7JGA - chains 3 and 4 of the 20 polymer chains in the assembly; structure by electron microscopy, 3.20 A resolution.

Chain 3 (and 4):
Protein: ATP synthase subunit c
Organism: Mycolicibacterium smegmatis
Notes: chain 4 of this document is another copy of the same molecule, construct and numbering; everything in this record applies to it too
Reference sequence: Q5TIX5 (Q5TIX5_MYCSM); residue numbers follow UniProt; this construct covers 1-86
Amino-acid sequence (86 residues; each row starts with the number of its first residue):
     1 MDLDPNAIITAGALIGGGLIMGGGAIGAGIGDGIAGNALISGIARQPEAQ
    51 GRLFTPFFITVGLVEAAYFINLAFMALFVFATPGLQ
Disordered / not traced: 1-4, 86

Interface between chain 3 and chain 4:
Residue-residue contacts (65):
  Ala7(3) with Ile9(4), hydrophobic
  Ala11(3) with Ile8(4)
  Leu14(3) with Ile9(4), hydrophobic; Gly16(4); Phe78(4)
  Ile15(3) with Gly12(4)
  Gly18(3) with Gly16(4); Ile20(4)
  Leu19(3) with Leu19(4), hydrophobic
  Met21(3) with Ile20(4), hydrophobic; Ile70(4), hydrophobic; Asn71(4); Phe74(4), hydrophobic
  Gly22(3) with Leu19(4); Gly23(4)
  Ala25(3) with Gly23(4); Gly24(4); Gly27(4); Asn71(4)
  Ile26(3) with Gly23(4); Ile26(4), hydrophobic; Gly27(4)
  Gly29(3) with Gly27(4); Gly31(4); Val64(4)
  Ile30(3) with Ile30(4), hydrophobic
  Asp32(3) with Thr60(4); Leu63(4); Val64(4)
  Gly33(3) with Gly31(4); Ile34(4); Thr60(4)
  Ile34(3) with Ile34(4), hydrophobic
  Gly36(3) with Thr60(4)
  Asn37(3) with Ile34(4), hydrogen bond (side chain-backbone); Asn37(4); Ala38(4)
  Leu39(3) with Pro56(4), hydrophobic
  Ile40(3) with Ala35(4); Ala38(4), hydrophobic; Leu39(4); Leu53(4); Phe57(4), hydrophobic
  Ser41(3) with Ala38(4)
  Ile43(3) with Leu53(4), hydrophobic; Pro56(4), hydrophobic
  Ala44(3) with Gly42(4); Gln46(4), hydrogen bond (backbone-side chain); Leu53(4)
  Arg45(3) with Arg45(4)
  Pro47(3) with Gln46(4); Arg52(4), hydrogen bond (backbone-side chain)
  Glu48(3) with Arg52(4), salt bridge
  Gln50(3) with Arg52(4)
  Val61(3) with Leu63(4), hydrophobic
  Tyr68(3) with Ala67(4), hydrogen bond (side chain-backbone); Ile70(4); Asn71(4), hydrogen bond
  Phe69(3) with Ile70(4), hydrophobic
  Leu72(3) with Ile70(4), hydrophobic; Phe74(4), hydrophobic
  Met75(3) with Phe74(4), hydrophobic
  Val79(3) with Phe78(4), hydrophobic; Pro83(4), hydrophobic
  Phe80(3) with Leu77(4), hydrophobic
Also at the interface, not in a pair above, chain 3 (36 interface residues in all): Thr10, Phe57, Glu65
Also at the interface, not in a pair above, chain 4 (40 interface residues in all): Pro5, Ala13, Ile15, Thr55, Ile59, Gly84

Overview:
Chain 3 and chain 4 form an interface of 36 and 40 residues respectively, with 5 hydrogen bonds and 1 salt
bridge. Polar pairs include Glu48(3)-Arg52(4), Asn37(3)-Ile34(4) and Ala44(3)-Gln46(4).
Chain 3 and chain 4 are both ATP synthase subunit c (Mycolicibacterium smegmatis); the structure, Cryo-EM
structure of bedaquiline-saturated Mycobacterium smegmatis ATP synthase rotational state 3, was determined by
electron microscopy together with 7JG5, 7JG6, 7JG7, 7JG8, 7JG9, 7JGB and 7JGC from the same study.
